PDB entry 6RY0 | X-ray diffraction, 1.05 A resolution | chain A

Chain A:
Name: Mannan endo-1,6-alpha-mannosidase
Organism: Chaetomium thermophilum (strain DSM 1495 / CBS 144.50 / IMI 039719)
Notes: EC 3.2.1.101
UniProt: G0S3F2 (G0S3F2_CHATD); numbering as in UniProt (aligned over 30-449)
Amino-acid sequence (443 residues; row label = number of the first residue in the row):
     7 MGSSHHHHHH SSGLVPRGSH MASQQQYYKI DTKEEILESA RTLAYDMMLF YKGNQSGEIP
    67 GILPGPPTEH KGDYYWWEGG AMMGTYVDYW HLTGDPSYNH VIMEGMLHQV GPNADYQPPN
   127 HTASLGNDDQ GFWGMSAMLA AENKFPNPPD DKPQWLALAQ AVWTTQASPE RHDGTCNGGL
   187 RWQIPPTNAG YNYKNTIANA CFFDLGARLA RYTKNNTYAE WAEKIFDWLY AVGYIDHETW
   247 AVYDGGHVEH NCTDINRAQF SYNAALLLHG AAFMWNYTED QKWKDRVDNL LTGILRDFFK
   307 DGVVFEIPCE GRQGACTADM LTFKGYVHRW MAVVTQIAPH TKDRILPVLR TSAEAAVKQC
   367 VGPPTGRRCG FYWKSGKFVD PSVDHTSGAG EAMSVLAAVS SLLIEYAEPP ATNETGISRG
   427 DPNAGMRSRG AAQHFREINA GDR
Disordered / not traced: 7-31, 442-449
Disulfide bonds: Cys-182/Cys-258, Cys-315/Cys-322, Cys-366/Cys-375
Construct notes: initiating methionine (7); expression tag (8-29)
Ion coordination: Ca2+: Asp-79, Glu-285, His-391
Reported in the primary citation:
  - catalytic residues: Asp-134, Asp-135 (proposed by the authors, not directly observed)
  - conformationally variable residues (order/disorder transition): Pro-124 to Ser-130

Overview:
Asp-79, Glu-285 and His-391 form the Ca2+ site. The paper reports catalytic residues Asp-134 and Asp-135;
conformational variability at Pro-124.
Chain A is Mannan endo-1,6-alpha-mannosidase (Chaetomium thermophilum (strain DSM 1495 / CBS 144.50 / IMI
039719)); the structure, Crystal structure of Dfg5 from Chaetomium thermophilum, was determined by X-ray
diffraction together with 6RY1, 6RY2, 6RY5, 6RY6 and 6RY7 from the same study.
